PDB entry 5KRS | X-ray diffraction, 1.70 A resolution | chain A

== Chain A ==
Molecule: Integrase
Source organism: Human immunodeficiency virus 1
UniProtKB: Q76353 (Q76353_9HIV1); numbering as in UniProt (aligned over 57-207)
Sequence (153 residues; numbered 55 to 207; the number before each row is that of its first residue):
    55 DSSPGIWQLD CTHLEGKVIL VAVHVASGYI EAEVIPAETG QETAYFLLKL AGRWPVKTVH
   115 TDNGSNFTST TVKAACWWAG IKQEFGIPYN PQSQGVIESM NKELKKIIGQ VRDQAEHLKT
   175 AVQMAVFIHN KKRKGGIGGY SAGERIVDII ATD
Not modelled in the structure: 146-148, 190-191
Sequence notes: expression tag (55-56); engineered mutation Lys185 (Phe in Q76353)
Modified residues: Cys65 (S-dimethylarsinoyl-cysteine; CAF); Cys130 (S-dimethylarsinoyl-cysteine; CAF)
Small-molecule neighbours:
  - 3-pyrrol-1-ylthiophene-2-carboxylic acid (6XI), molecule 1: Cys65, Glu92, Thr93, Gly94, Thr97, Ser119, Asn120, Thr122, Ser123
  - 3-pyrrol-1-ylthiophene-2-carboxylic acid (6XI), molecule 2: Gln168, Ala169, Glu170, His171, Thr174, Met178
From the paper describing this entry:
  - binding site for 3-pyrrol-1-ylthiophene-2-carboxylic acid: Gln95, Leu102, Thr125, Ala128, Ala129, Trp132, Gln168, Ala169, Glu170, His171, Thr174, Met178
  - conformationally variable residues (side-chain flip): Gln95, Leu102, Trp132, Met178
  - mutagenesis - H171T: unchanged catalytic activity on 5
  - mutagenesis - A128T (<2-fold): decreased binding to compound 5 (from molecular simulation)

== Summary ==
Chain A binds 3-pyrrol-1-ylthiophene-2-carboxylic acid. From the paper: a binding site for
3-pyrrol-1-ylthiophene-2-carboxylic acid at Gln95, Leu102 and Thr125 among others; A128T reduces binding to
compound 5.
Chain A is Integrase (Human immunodeficiency virus 1); the structure, HIV-1 Integrase Catalytic Core Domain in
Complex with an Allosteric Inhibitor, 3-(1H-pyrrol-1-yl)-2-thiophenecarboxylic acid, was determined by X-ray
diffraction (same publication as 5KRT).
